Entry 5F3H (X-ray diffraction, 2.70 A resolution); this record covers chains A and J of the 6 polymer chains in the assembly.

# Chain A
Protein: humanized RK35 antibody heavy chain
Source organism: Mus musculus
Notes: antibody fragment or engineered binder
Amino-acid sequence (221 residues; row label = number of the first residue in the row):
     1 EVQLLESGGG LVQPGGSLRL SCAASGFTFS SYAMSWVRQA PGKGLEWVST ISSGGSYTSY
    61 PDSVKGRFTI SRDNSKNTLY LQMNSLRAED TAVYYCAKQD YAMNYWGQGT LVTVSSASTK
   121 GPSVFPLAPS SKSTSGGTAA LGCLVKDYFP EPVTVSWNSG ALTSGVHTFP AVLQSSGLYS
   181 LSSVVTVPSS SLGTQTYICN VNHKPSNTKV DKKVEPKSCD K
Disordered / not traced: 1-3, 131-136, 217-221
Disulfides: Cys-22/Cys-96, Cys-143/Cys-199

# Chain J
Protein: Growth/differentiation factor 8
Source organism: Homo sapiens
Reference sequence: O14793 (GDF8_HUMAN); residues 2-109 here correspond to UniProt positions 268-375 (UniProt number = residue number + 266)
Amino-acid sequence (108 residues; row label = number of the first residue in the row):
     2 FGLDCDEHST ESRCCRYPLT VDFEAFGWDW IIAPKRYKAN YCSGECEFVF LQKYPHTHLV
    62 HQANPRGSAG PCCTPTKMSP INMLYFNGKE QIIYGKIPAM VVDRCGCS
Disordered / not traced: 9-12
Disulfides: Cys-6/Cys-16, Cys-15/Cys-74, Cys-43/Cys-106, Cys-47/Cys-108

# Interface between chain A and chain J
Residue-residue contacts (33):
  Ser-30(A) / Glu-25(J)
  Ser-31(A) / Glu-25(J)
  Ser-31(A) / Lys-36(J)
  Tyr-32(A) / Lys-36(J)
  Ala-33(A) / Ile-33(J)  hydrophobic
  Ala-33(A) / Lys-36(J)
  Thr-50(A) / Ile-93(J)
  Ser-52(A) / Asp-30(J)  hydrogen bond
  Ser-52(A) / Phe-87(J)
  Ser-53(A) / Asp-30(J)
  Gly-54(A) / Asp-30(J)  hydrogen bond (backbone-side chain)
  Gly-55(A) / Asp-30(J)  hydrogen bond (backbone-side chain)
  Ser-56(A) / Asp-30(J)
  Tyr-57(A) / Asp-30(J)
  Tyr-57(A) / Trp-31(J)  hydrophobic
  Tyr-57(A) / Phe-87(J)  hydrophobic
  Thr-58(A) / Phe-87(J)
  Thr-58(A) / Glu-91(J)
  Ser-59(A) / Phe-87(J)
  Ser-59(A) / Glu-91(J)  hydrogen bond (side chain-backbone)
  Ser-59(A) / Gln-92(J)
  Ser-59(A) / Ile-93(J)
  Lys-65(A) / Glu-91(J)  salt bridge
  Gln-99(A) / Ile-33(J)
  Gln-99(A) / Lys-36(J)
  Asp-100(A) / Ile-33(J)
  Asp-100(A) / Ala-34(J)
  Asp-100(A) / Leu-85(J)
  Tyr-101(A) / Ala-34(J)
  Tyr-101(A) / Pro-35(J)
  Tyr-101(A) / Asn-83(J)  hydrogen bond (side chain-backbone)
  Tyr-101(A) / Leu-85(J)
  Tyr-101(A) / Tyr-95(J)  hydrophobic
Interface residues without a listed pair, chain A (19 interface residues in all): Ile-51, Tyr-60
Interface residues without a listed pair, chain J (15 interface residues in all): Met-84

# Overview
19 residues of chain A face 15 of chain J across their interface, with 5 hydrogen bonds and 1 salt bridge.
Polar contacts include Lys-65(A)/Glu-91(J), Ser-52(A)/Asp-30(J) and Gly-54(A)/Asp-30(J).
Here chain A is humanized RK35 antibody heavy chain (Mus musculus) and chain J is Growth/differentiation
factor 8 (Homo sapiens). Entry 5F3H (Structure of myostatin in complex with humanized RK35 antibody) was
determined by X-ray diffraction.
